4ABX - chains A and D; structure by X-ray diffraction, 2.04 A resolution.

== Chain A (and D) ==
Protein: DNA repair protein recn
Organism: Deinococcus radiodurans
Notes: fragment: coiled-coil domain, residues 196-364; chain D of this document is another copy of the same molecule, construct and numbering; everything in this record applies to it too
UniProtKB: Q9WXF2 (RECN_DEIRA); numbering as in UniProt (aligned over 196-364)
Chain sequence (175 residues; row label = number of the first residue in the row; note: 195 numbers in that range are skipped by the numbering (no residue carries them; nothing is unmodelled there); numbers below 1 keep their minus sign (Gly-5 is residue -5)):
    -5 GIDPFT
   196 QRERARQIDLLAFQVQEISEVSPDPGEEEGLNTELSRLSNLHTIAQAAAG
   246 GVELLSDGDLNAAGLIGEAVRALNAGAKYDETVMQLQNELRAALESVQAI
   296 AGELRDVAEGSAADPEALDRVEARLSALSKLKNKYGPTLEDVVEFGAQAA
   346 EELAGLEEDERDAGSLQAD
Not modelled in the structure: -5 to -2, 361-364 (chain D: -5 to -3, 359-364)
Sequence notes: expression tag (-5 to 0)
What the authors report for this chain:
  - contacts within the chain: Glu222-Arg319

== Chain A / chain D interface ==
Residue-residue contacts (44):
  Asn235(A) with Tyr274(D)
  Thr238(A) with Ala270(D); Gly271(D)
  Ile239(A) with Gly271(D); Tyr274(D), hydrophobic; Asp275(D)
  Ala242(A) with Ala267(D); Leu268(D); Gly271(D)
  Leu249(A) with Glu263(D); Ala264(D)
  Leu250(A) with Ala264(D), hydrophobic; Leu285(D), hydrophobic
  Leu255(A) with Leu255(D), hydrophobic; Leu260(D), hydrophobic
  Asn256(A) with Leu260(D)
  Ala257(A) with Leu260(D); Ile261(D), hydrophobic
  Leu260(A) with Asn256(D); Ala257(D); Leu260(D), hydrophobic
  Ile261(A) with Ala257(D), hydrophobic
  Glu263(A) with Leu249(D)
  Ala264(A) with Leu249(D); Leu250(D), hydrophobic
  Ala267(A) with Ala242(D)
  Leu268(A) with Ala242(D)
  Ala270(A) with Thr238(D)
  Gly271(A) with Ile239(D); Ala242(D)
  Tyr274(A) with Asn235(D); Ile239(D), hydrophobic
  Asp275(A) with Ile239(D)
  Val278(A) with Ile239(D), hydrophobic
  Leu281(A) with Glu298(D); Leu299(D), hydrophobic
  Glu284(A) with Ile295(D)
  Leu285(A) with Leu250(D), hydrophobic; Ile295(D)
  Ile295(A) with Glu284(D); Leu285(D)
  Glu298(A) with Leu281(D)
  Leu299(A) with Leu268(D), hydrophobic; Leu281(D), hydrophobic
Other interface residues (no listed pair), chain A (32 interface residues in all): Ala243, Thr277, Ala288, Ser291, Val292, Val302
Other interface residues (no listed pair), chain D (34 interface residues in all): Ala243, Gly245, Gly246, Thr277, Val278, Ala288, Ser291, Val292, Val302

== Summary ==
Chain A and chain D form an interface of 32 and 34 residues respectively. From the paper: contacts within the
chain involving Glu222(A) and Arg319(A).
Chain A and chain D are both DNA repair protein recn (Deinococcus radiodurans); the structure, Crystal
structure of Deinococcus radiodurans RecN coiled-coil domain, was determined by X-ray diffraction, deposited
together with 4ABY and 4AD8.
